Entry 7LXW (electron microscopy, 2.80 A resolution); this record covers chains L and A of the 3 polymer chains in the assembly.

Chain L:
Name: S2X333 Fab Light Chain variable region
Organism: Homo sapiens
Notes: antibody fragment or engineered binder
Chain sequence (100 residues; each row starts with the number of its first residue; note: 5 numbers in that range are skipped by the numbering (no residue carries them; nothing is unmodelled there)):
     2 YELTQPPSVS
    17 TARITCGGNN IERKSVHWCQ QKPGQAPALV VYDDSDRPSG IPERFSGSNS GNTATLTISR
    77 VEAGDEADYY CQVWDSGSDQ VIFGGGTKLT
Cystine bridges: Cys22-Cys87

Chain A:
Name: Spike glycoprotein
Organism: Severe acute respiratory syndrome coronavirus 2
UniProtKB: P0DTC2 (SPIKE_SARS2); residues 1-1208 here = UniProt positions 1-1208
Chain sequence (1288 residues; each row starts with the number of its first residue):
     1 MFVFLVLLPL VSSQCVNLTT RTQLPPAYTN SFTRGVYYPD KVFRSSVLHS TQDLFLPFFS
    61 NVTWFHAIHV SGTNGTKRFD NPVLPFNDGV YFASTEKSNI IRGWIFGTTL DSKTQSLLIV
   121 NNATNVVIKV CEFQFCNDPF LGVYYHKNNK SWMESEFRVY SSANNCTFEY VSQPFLMDLE
   181 GKQGNFKNLR EFVFKNIDGY FKIYSKHTPI NLVRDLPQGF SALEPLVDLP IGINITRFQT
   241 LLALHRSYLT PGDSSSGWTA GAAAYYVGYL QPRTFLLKYN ENGTITDAVD CALDPLSETK
   301 CTLKSFTVEK GIYQTSNFRV QPTESIVRFP NITNLCPFGE VFNATRFASV YAWNRKRISN
   361 CVADYSVLYN SASFSTFKCY GVSPTKLNDL CFTNVYADSF VIRGDEVRQI APGQTGKIAD
   421 YNYKLPDDFT GCVIAWNSNN LDSKVGGNYN YLYRLFRKSN LKPFERDIST EIYQAGSTPC
   481 NGVEGFNCYF PLQSYGFQPT NGVGYQPYRV VVLSFELLHA PATVCGPKKS TNLVKNKCVN
   541 FNFNGLTGTG VLTESNKKFL PFQQFGRDIA DTTDAVRDPQ TLEILDITPC SFGGVSVITP
   601 GTNTSNQVAV LYQDVNCTEV PVAIHADQLT PTWRVYSTGS NVFQTRAGCL IGAEHVNNSY
   661 ECDIPIGAGI CASYQTQTNS PGSASSVASQ SIIAYTMSLG AENSVAYSNN SIAIPTNFTI
   721 SVTTEILPVS MTKTSVDCTM YICGDSTECS NLLLQYGSFC TQLNRALTGI AVEQDKNTQE
   781 VFAQVKQIYK TPPIKDFGGF NFSQILPDPS KPSKRSPIED LLFNKVTLAD AGFIKQYGDC
   841 LGDIAARDLI CAQKFNGLTV LPPLLTDEMI AQYTSALLAG TITSGWTFGA GPALQIPFPM
   901 QMAYRFNGIG VTQNVLYENQ KLIANQFNSA IGKIQDSLSS TPSALGKLQD VVNQNAQALN
   961 TLVKQLSSNF GAISSVLNDI LSRLDPPEAE VQIDRLITGR LQSLQTYVTQ QLIRAAEIRA
  1021 SANLAATKMS ECVLGQSKRV DFCGKGYHLM SFPQSAPHGV VFLHVTYVPA QEKNFTTAPA
  1081 ICHDGKAHFP REGVFVSNGT HWFVTQRNFY EPQIITTDNT FVSGNCDVVI GIVNNTVYDP
  1141 LQPELDSFKE ELDKYFKNHT SPDVDLGDIS GINASVVNIQ KEIDRLNEVA KNLNESLIDL
  1201 QELGKYEQGS GYIPEAPRDG QAYVRKDGEW VLLSTFLGRS LEVLFQGPGH HHHHHHHSAW
  1261 SHPQFEKGGG SGGGGSGGSA WSHPQFEK
Unresolved in the structure: 1-13, 20-66, 70-76, 86-99, 123-125, 164-234, 252-1288
Differences from the reference sequence: engineered mutation Gly682 (Arg in P0DTC2), Ser683 (Arg in P0DTC2), Ser685 (Arg in P0DTC2), Pro817 (Phe in P0DTC2), Pro892 (Ala in P0DTC2), Pro899 (Ala in P0DTC2), Pro942 (Ala in P0DTC2), Pro986 (Lys in P0DTC2), Pro987 (Val in P0DTC2); expression tag (1209-1288)
Cystine bridges: Cys15-Cys136
Glycans and other covalent adducts: glycan linked to Asn17, Asn149
UniProt features mapped onto this chain:
  - region: Asn280 to Cys301 (Putative superantigen), Arg403 to Asp405 (Integrin-binding motif), Asn448 to Phe456 (Immunodominant HLA epitope recognized by the CD8+), Pro681, Ala684 (Putative superantigen), Ser816 to Tyr837 (Fusion peptide 1), Lys835 to Phe855 (Fusion peptide 2), Asp1163 to Glu1202 (Heptad repeat 2)
  - site: Arg815, Ser816 (Cleavage)
  - glycosylation: Asn17 (N-linked (GlcNAc...) (complex) asparagine), Asn61 (N-linked (GlcNAc...) (hybrid) asparagine), Asn74 (N-linked (GlcNAc...) (complex) asparagine), Asn122 (N-linked (GlcNAc...) (hybrid) asparagine), Asn149 (N-linked (GlcNAc...) (complex) asparagine), Asn165 (N-linked (GlcNAc...) (complex) asparagine), Asn234 (N-linked (GlcNAc...) (high mannose) asparagine), Asn282 (N-linked (GlcNAc...) (complex) asparagine), Thr323 (O-linked (GalNAc) threonine), Ser325 (O-linked (HexNAc...) serine), Asn331 (N-linked (GlcNAc...) (complex) asparagine), Asn343 (N-linked (GlcNAc...) (complex) asparagine), Asn603 (N-linked (GlcNAc...) (hybrid) asparagine), Asn616 (N-linked (GlcNAc...) (complex) asparagine), Asn657 (N-linked (GlcNAc...) (complex) asparagine), Thr676 (O-linked (GlcNAc...) threonine), Thr678 (O-linked (GlcNAc...) threonine), Asn709 (N-linked (GlcNAc...) (high mannose) asparagine), Asn717 (N-linked (GlcNAc...) (hybrid) asparagine), Asn801 (N-linked (GlcNAc...) (hybrid) asparagine) and 6 more in UniProt
  - natural variant: Leu5 (L5F: In strain: Iota/B.1.526), Ser13 (S13I: In strain: Epsilon/B.1.427/B.1.429), Leu18 (L18F: In strain: Beta/B.1.351, Gamma/P.1 and 1 more), Thr19 (T19I: In strain: Omicron/BQ.1.1, Omicron/XBB.1.5 and 1 more; T19R: In strain: Delta/B.1.617.2, Omicron/BA.2 and 4 more), Thr20 (T20N: In strain: Gamma/P.1), Leu24 to Ala27 (sequence variant, change not given here; In strain: Omicron/BA.2, Omicron/BA.2.12.1 and 6 more), Pro26 (P26S: In strain: Gamma/P.1), Gln52 (Q52H: In strain: Omicron/EG.5.1), Ala67 (A67V: In strain: Eta/B.1.525, Omicron/BA.1), His69 to Val70 (deletion: In strain: Alpha/B.1.1.7, Eta/B.1.525 and 5 more), Gly75 (G75V: In strain: Lambda/C.37), Thr76 (T76I: In strain: Lambda/C.37), 82 further natural variant entries in UniProt
  - mutagenesis: His69 to Val70 (Increased incorporation of cleaved spike into virions), Asn121 (N121Q: Partial loss of biliverdin affinity), Arg190 (R190K: Partial loss of biliverdin affinity), Asn234 (N234Q: Increased resistance to neutralizing antibodies), Asn331 (N331Q: Reduced viral infectivity), Asn343 (N343Q: Reduced viral infectivity), Leu452 (L452R: Increased resistance to neutralizing antibodies. Decreases HLA binding to NF9 epitope. Increased binding affinity to human ACE2), Tyr453 (Y453F: Decreased HLA binding to NF9 epitope. Increased binding affinity to human ACE2), Ala475 (A475V: Increased resistance to neutralizing antibodies), Val483 (V483A: Increased resistance to neutralizing antibodies), Glu484 (E484D: Increased replication in human TMEM106B overexpressing cells), Phe490 (F490L: Increased resistance to neutralizing antibodies and human covalescent sera neutralization), 12 further mutagenesis entries in UniProt
From the paper describing this entry:
  - post-translational modification sites: Asn17, Asn149
  - mutagenesis - C15S, C136Y, Y144DEL, K147T: abolished binding to S2X333
  - mutagenesis - R246A: decreased binding to S2X333
  - mutagenesis - C15S, L18F, D80A, C136Y, D253G, D253Y, S255F: abolished binding to S2L28
  - mutagenesis - Y144DEL, K147T: unchanged binding to S2L28
  - mutagenesis - R246A: decreased binding to S2L28

Chain L / chain A interface:
Residue-residue contacts (9; chain L residue first):
  Glu28(L) - Lys147(A)  hydrogen bond (backbone-side chain)
  Arg29(L) - His146(A)  hydrogen bond (backbone-side chain)
  Arg29(L) - Trp152(A)
  Arg29(L) - Glu154(A)  salt bridge
  Lys30(L) - Lys147(A)
  Asp50(L) - Lys147(A)  salt bridge
  Asn65(L) - Lys147(A)
  Ser92(L) - Glu156(A)
  Asp95(L) - Arg158(A)  salt bridge
Interface residues without a listed pair, chain L (8 interface residues in all): Ser31
Interface residues without a listed pair, chain A (7 interface residues in all): Gln14
The authors on this interface:
  - epitope / paratope residues, chain A: Gln14(A), Arg158(A)

In short:
8 residues of chain L face 7 of chain A across their interface; the contacts include 2 hydrogen bonds and 3
salt bridges. Polar contacts include Arg29(L)-Glu154(A), Asp50(L)-Lys147(A) and Asp95(L)-Arg158(A). The paper
reports that C15S, L18F and D80A of chain A, among others, abolish binding to S2L28; epitope/paratope residues
Gln14(A) and Arg158(A); 10 substitutions were tested in all.
Here chain L is S2X333 Fab Light Chain variable region (Homo sapiens) and chain A is Spike glycoprotein
(Severe acute respiratory syndrome coronavirus 2). Entry 7LXW (SARS-CoV-2 S/S2M11/S2X333 Local Refinement) was
determined by electron microscopy (same publication as 7LXX).
